PDB entry 3BHY | X-ray diffraction, 1.24 A resolution | chain A

Chain A:
Molecule: Death-associated protein kinase 3
From: Homo sapiens
Notes: EC 2.7.11.1; fragment: Protein kinase domain: Residues 9-289
UniProt: O43293 (DAPK3_HUMAN); residues 9-289 here = UniProt positions 9-289
Sequence (283 residues; each row starts with the number of its first residue):
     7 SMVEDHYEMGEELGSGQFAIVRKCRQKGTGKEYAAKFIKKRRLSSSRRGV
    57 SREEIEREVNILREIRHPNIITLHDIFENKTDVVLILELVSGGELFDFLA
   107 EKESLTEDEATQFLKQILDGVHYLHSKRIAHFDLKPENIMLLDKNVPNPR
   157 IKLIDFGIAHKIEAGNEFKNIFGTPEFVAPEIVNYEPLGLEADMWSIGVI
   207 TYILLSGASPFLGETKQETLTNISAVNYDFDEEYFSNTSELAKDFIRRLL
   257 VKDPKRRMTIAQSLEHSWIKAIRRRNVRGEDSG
Unresolved in the structure: 7, 170-177, 284-289
Construct notes: expression tag (7-8)
Residues lining bound ligands: 7CP ((4R)-7,8-dichloro-1',9-dimethyl-1-oxo-1,2,4,9-tetrahydrospiro[beta-carboline-3,4'-piperidine]-4-carbonitrile): Leu19, Gly20, Ser21, Ala25, Val27, Ala40, Lys42, Ile77, Leu93, Glu94, Val96, Glu100, Lys141, Glu143, Asn144, Met146, Ile160, Asp161
Curated features (UniProtKB/Swiss-Prot):
  - active site: Asp139 (Proton acceptor)
  - binding site (ATP): Leu19 to Val27, Lys42
  - binding site (pyridone 6): Glu94, Val96
  - modified residue: Ser50 (Phosphoserine), Thr180 (Phosphothreonine), Thr225 (Phosphothreonine), Thr265 (Phosphothreonine)
  - natural variant: Thr112 (T112M: In a colorectal adenocarcinoma sample), Asp161 (D161N: In an ovarian mucinous carcinoma sample), Pro216 (P216S: In a lung neuroendocrine carcinoma sample)
  - mutagenesis: Lys42 (K42A: Loss of kinase activity at low concentrations of ATP), Asp161 (D161A: Loss of kinase activity), Thr180 (T180A: Greatly reduced kinase activity), Thr225 (T225A: Loss of kinase activity), Thr265 (T265A: Loss of phosphorylation by ROCK1, catalytically inactive)
What the authors report for this chain:
  - binding site for 7CP: Ser21, Leu93, Glu94, Val96, Ile160

Overview:
Chain A binds compound 7CP. UniProt lists active-site residue Asp139, 10 ATP-binding residues, pyridone
6-binding residues Glu94 and Val96 and 5 mutagenesis sites. The paper reports a binding site for 7CP at Ser21,
Leu93 and Glu94 among others.
Chain A is Death-associated protein kinase 3 (Homo sapiens); the structure, Crystal structure of human death
associated protein kinase 3 (DAPK3) in complex with a beta-carboline ligand, was determined by X-ray
diffraction.
